8VEN - chain A; structure by X-ray diffraction, 1.80 A resolution.

Chain A:
Name: Probable peptidoglycan D, D-transpeptidase PenA
From: Neisseria gonorrhoeae
Notes: EC 3.4.16.4
Reference sequence: F2Z7K9 (F2Z7K9_NEIGO); aligned to UniProt positions 237-575 over residues 237-575
Sequence (330 residues; each row starts with the number of its first residue; note: 14 numbers in that range are skipped by the numbering (no residue carries them; nothing is unmodelled there)):
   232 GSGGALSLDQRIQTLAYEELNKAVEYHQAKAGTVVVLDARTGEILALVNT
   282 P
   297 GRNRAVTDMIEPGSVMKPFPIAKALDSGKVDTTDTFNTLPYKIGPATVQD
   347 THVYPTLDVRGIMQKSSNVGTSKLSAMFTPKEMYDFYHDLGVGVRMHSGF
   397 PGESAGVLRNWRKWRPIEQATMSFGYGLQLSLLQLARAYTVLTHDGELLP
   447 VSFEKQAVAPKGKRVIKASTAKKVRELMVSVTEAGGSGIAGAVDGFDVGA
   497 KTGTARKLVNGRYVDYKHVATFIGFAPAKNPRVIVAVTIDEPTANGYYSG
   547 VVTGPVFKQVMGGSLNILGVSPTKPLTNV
Not modelled in the structure: 232-235, 574-575
Sequence notes: expression tag (232-236); conflict Gly297 (Ala283 in F2Z7K9)
Covalently attached groups: compound A1ADP linked to Ser310
Small-molecule neighbours: A1ADP ((2R,4R)-2-[(1R)-1-{[(2R)-2-[(4-ethyl-2,3-dioxopiperazine-1-carbonyl)amino]-2-(4-hydroxyphenyl)acetyl]amino}-2-oxoethyl]-5-methylidene-1,3-thiazinane-4-carboxylic acid): Gly309, Lys313, Thr347, Lys361, Ser362, Asn364, Thr417, Phe420, Tyr422, Ser483, Thr498, Gly499, Thr500, Ala501, Arg502, Tyr509, His514, Tyr543, Tyr544, Ser545

Summary:
Covalently linked compound A1ADP: at Ser310.
Chain A is Probable peptidoglycan D, D-transpeptidase PenA (Neisseria gonorrhoeae); the structure, Crystal
structure of transpeptidase domain of PBP2 from Neisseria gonorrhoeae cephalosporin-resistant strain H041 in
complex with ..., was determined by X-ray diffraction together with 8VBZ, 8VEP and 8VEQ from the same study.
